6FLY - chains A and B; structure by X-ray diffraction, 2.75 A resolution.

Chain A (and B):
Molecule: Jacalin-like lectin
From: Ananas comosus
Notes: chain B of this document is another copy of the same molecule, construct and numbering; everything in this record applies to it too
UniProtKB: Q53J09 (Q53J09_ANACO); residue numbers follow UniProt; this construct covers 2-145
Sequence (144 residues; row label = number of the first residue in the row):
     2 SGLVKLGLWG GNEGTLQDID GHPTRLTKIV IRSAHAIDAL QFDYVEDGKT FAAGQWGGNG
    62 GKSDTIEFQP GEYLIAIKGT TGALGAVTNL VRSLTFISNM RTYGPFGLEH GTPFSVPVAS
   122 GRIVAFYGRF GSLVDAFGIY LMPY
Small-molecule neighbours:
  - alpha-D-mannopyranose (MAN), molecule 1: E14, G15, V88, G132, S133, L134, D136
  - alpha-D-mannopyranose (MAN), molecule 2: A35, H36, A37, D39, G61, G62, L85, L134
Reported in the primary citation:
  - binding site for alpha-D-mannopyranose: E14, G15, H36, A37, D39, G62, S133, L134, D136

How chain A and chain B interact:
Pairs across the interface (32):
  G3(A) - P144(B)
  V5(A) - V5(B)  hydrophobic
  V5(A) - S121(B)
  V5(A) - M143(B)
  V5(A) - P144(B)
  K6(A) - V119(B)
  K6(A) - A120(B)  hydrogen bond (backbone-backbone)
  K6(A) - S121(B)  hydrogen bond (backbone-backbone)
  L7(A) - L7(B)  hydrophobic
  L7(A) - P118(B)
  L7(A) - L142(B)  hydrophobic
  G8(A) - P118(B)  hydrogen bond (backbone-backbone)
  G8(A) - A120(B)
  L9(A) - P118(B)
  W10(A) - S116(B)  hydrogen bond (side chain-backbone)
  W10(A) - P118(B)
  P114(A) - P114(B)
  S116(A) - W10(B)  hydrogen bond (backbone-side chain)
  P118(A) - L7(B)
  P118(A) - G8(B)  hydrogen bond (backbone-backbone)
  P118(A) - L9(B)
  P118(A) - W10(B)
  V119(A) - K6(B)
  A120(A) - K6(B)  hydrogen bond (backbone-backbone)
  A120(A) - G8(B)
  A120(A) - Y128(B)
  S121(A) - V5(B)
  S121(A) - K6(B)  hydrogen bond (backbone-backbone)
  Y128(A) - A120(B)
  M143(A) - V5(B)
  P144(A) - G3(B)
  P144(A) - V5(B)
Also at the interface, not in a pair above, chain A (22 interface residues in all): L4, T113, F115, V117, L142, Y145
Also at the interface, not in a pair above, chain B (22 interface residues in all): S2, L4, T113, F115, V117

Summary:
Chain A and chain B each contribute 22 residues to their interface, with 8 hydrogen bonds. Polar pairs include
W10(A)-S116(B), K6(A)-A120(B) and K6(A)-S121(B). Ligands of chain A: alpha-D-mannopyranose. From the paper: a
binding site for alpha-D-mannopyranose at E14(A), G15(A) and H36(A) among others.
Both chains are Jacalin-like lectin (Ananas comosus). Entry 6FLY (Structure of AcmJRL, a mannose binding
jacalin related lectin from Ananas comosus, in complex with mannose) was determined by X-ray diffraction,
deposited together with 6FLW and 6FLZ.
